PDB entry 3IWD | X-ray diffraction, 1.90 A resolution | chains B and C of the 4 polymer chains in the assembly

# Chain B
Molecule: S-adenosylmethionine decarboxylase
Organism: Thermotoga maritima
Notes: EC 4.1.1.50
Reference sequence: Q9WZC3 (SPEH_THEMA); residue numbers follow UniProt; this construct covers 1-62
Amino-acid sequence (62 residues; numbered 1 to 62; the number before each row is that of its first residue):
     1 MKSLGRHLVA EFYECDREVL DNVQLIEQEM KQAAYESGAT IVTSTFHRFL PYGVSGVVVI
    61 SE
Unresolved in the structure: 1
Ligand contacts: M2T (5'-deoxy-5'-(dimethyl-lambda~4~-sulfanyl)adenosine): Phe49, Leu50, Tyr52, Gly53, Val54, Ser55
Swiss-Prot annotation at these positions:
  - site: Glu62 (Cleavage (non-hydrolytic))
  - mutagenesis: Ser55 (S55A: Cleaves more rapidly than the wild-type)

# Chain C
Molecule: S-adenosylmethionine decarboxylase
Organism: Thermotoga maritima
Notes: EC 4.1.1.50
Reference sequence: Q9WZC3 (SPEH_THEMA); residue numbers follow UniProt; this construct covers 64-130
Amino-acid sequence (68 residues; numbered 63 to 130; the number before each row is that of its first residue):
    63 XHLTIHTWPE YGYAAIDLFT CGEDVDPWKA FEHLKKALKA KRVHVVEHER GRYDEIGIPE
   123 DSPHKAAV
Unresolved in the structure: 119-130
Modified / non-standard residues: PYR (pyruvic acid) at position 63
Differences from the reference sequence: insertion (63)
Ligand contacts: M2T (5'-deoxy-5'-(dimethyl-lambda~4~-sulfanyl)adenosine): His68, Thr69, Trp70, Pro71, Glu72
Swiss-Prot annotation at these positions:
  - active site: His68 (Proton acceptor), Cys83 (Proton donor)
  - mutagenesis: His68 (H68A: Cleaves much more slowly than the wild-type, but the addition of hydroxylamine which is known to cleave ester bonds leads to the cleavage of this mutant), Cys83 (C83A: Cleaves more rapidly than the wild-type)

# How chain B and chain C interact
Residue-residue contacts (11; chain B residue first):
  Leu4(B) - Trp70(C)
  Leu4(B) - Tyr73(C)  hydrophobic
  Leu4(B) - Tyr75(C)  hydrophobic
  His7(B) - Asp79(C)  salt bridge
  Val9(B) - Arg112(C)
  Ala10(B) - Arg112(C)  hydrogen bond (backbone-side chain)
  Glu11(B) - Glu111(C)
  Glu11(B) - Arg112(C)  salt bridge
  Glu11(B) - Gly113(C)  hydrogen bond (side chain-backbone)
  Tyr13(B) - Glu117(C)
  Tyr13(B) - Ile118(C)  hydrophobic
Interface residues without a listed pair, chain B (7 interface residues in all): Ser55
Interface residues without a listed pair, chain C (11 interface residues in all): PYR_63, His110

# Summary
7 residues of chain B face 11 of chain C across their interface; the contacts include 2 hydrogen bonds and 2
salt bridges. Polar pairs include His7(B)-Asp79(C), Glu11(B)-Arg112(C) and Ala10(B)-Arg112(C). Ligands of
chain B: compound M2T. Bound to chain C: compound M2T.
Here chain B is S-adenosylmethionine decarboxylase and chain C is S-adenosylmethionine decarboxylase, both
from Thermotoga maritima. Entry 3IWD (T. maritima AdoMetDC complex with 5'-Deoxy-5'-dimethyl thioadenosine)
was determined by X-ray diffraction together with 3IWB and 3IWC from the same study.
